Entry 3C92 (electron microscopy, 6.80 A resolution (low resolution: residue-level contacts below are approximate; hydrogen-bond / salt-bridge calls are withheld)); this record covers chains H and X of the 28 polymer chains in the assembly.

Chain H (and X):
Name: Proteasome subunit beta
Source organism: Thermoplasma acidophilum
Notes: EC 3.4.25.1; chain X of this document is another copy of the same molecule, construct and numbering; everything in this record applies to it too
Reference sequence: P28061 (PSMB_THEAC); residues 1-203 here correspond to UniProt positions 9-211 (UniProt number = residue number + 8)
Chain sequence (203 residues; numbered 1 to 203; the number before each row is that of its first residue):
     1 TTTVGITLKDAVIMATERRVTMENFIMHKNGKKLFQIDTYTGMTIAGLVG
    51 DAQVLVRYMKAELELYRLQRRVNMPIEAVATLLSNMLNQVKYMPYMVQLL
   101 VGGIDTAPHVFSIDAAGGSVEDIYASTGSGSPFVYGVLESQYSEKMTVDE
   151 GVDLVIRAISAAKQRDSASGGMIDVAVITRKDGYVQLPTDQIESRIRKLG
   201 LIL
Curated features (UniProtKB/Swiss-Prot):
  - active site: Thr1 (Nucleophile)

Interface between chain H and chain X:
Pairs across the interface - 26 pairs, chain H then chain X:
  Glu23(H) - Ser167(X)
  Asn24(H) - Ser129(X)
  Asn24(H) - Arg165(X)
  Asn24(H) - Asp166(X)
  Asn24(H) - Ser167(X)
  Phe25(H) - Phe133(X)
  Phe25(H) - Arg165(X)
  Ile26(H) - Gln164(X)
  Ile26(H) - Arg165(X)
  Ile26(H) - Asp166(X)
  Met27(H) - Arg165(X)
  Lys29(H) - Gln164(X)
  Lys29(H) - Arg165(X)
  Ser129(H) - Asn24(X)
  Phe133(H) - Phe25(X)
  Gln164(H) - Ile26(X)
  Gln164(H) - Lys29(X)
  Arg165(H) - Asn24(X)
  Arg165(H) - Phe25(X)
  Arg165(H) - Ile26(X)
  Arg165(H) - Met27(X)
  Arg165(H) - Lys29(X)
  Asp166(H) - Asn24(X)
  Asp166(H) - Ile26(X)
  Ser167(H) - Asn24(X)
  Ser167(H) - Ser167(X)
Interface residues without a listed pair, chain H (14 interface residues in all): His28, Ala168
Interface residues without a listed pair, chain X (13 interface residues in all): Glu23, Ala168

Summary:
14 residues of chain H face 13 of chain X across their interface. Curated annotation (UniProt) lists
active-site residue Thr1(H) on chain H.
Chain H and chain X are both Proteasome subunit beta (Thermoplasma acidophilum); the structure, Thermoplasma
acidophilum 20S proteasome with a closed gate, was determined by electron microscopy together with 3C91 from
the same study.
